PDB entry 1DXM | X-ray diffraction, 2.60 A resolution | chain A

== Chain A ==
Molecule: H protein
Source organism: Pisum sativum
Reference sequence: P16048 (GCSH_PEA); residues 1-131 here correspond to UniProt positions 35-165 (UniProt number = residue number + 34)
Amino-acid sequence (131 residues; each row starts with the number of its first residue):
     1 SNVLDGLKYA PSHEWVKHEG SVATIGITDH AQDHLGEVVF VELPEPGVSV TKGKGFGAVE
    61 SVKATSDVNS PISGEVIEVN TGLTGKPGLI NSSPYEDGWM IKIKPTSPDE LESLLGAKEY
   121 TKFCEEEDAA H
Glycans and other covalent adducts: dihydrolipoic acid (RED) linked to K63
Ligand contacts: dihydrolipoic acid (RED): H13, H30, A31, H34, L35, S61, A64, E127
UniProt features mapped onto this chain:
  - modified residue: K63 (N6-lipoyllysine)

== In short ==
Dihydrolipoic acid is covalently linked to K63.
Chain A is H protein (Pisum sativum); the structure, Reduced form of the H protein from glycine decarboxylase
complex, was determined by X-ray diffraction together with 1DXL from the same study.
